1HCX - chains A and B; structure by X-ray diffraction, 2.60 A resolution.

[Chain A (and B)]
Name: Major autolysin
Organism: Streptococcus pneumoniae
Notes: EC 3.5.1.28; fragment: choline-binding domain; chain B of this document is another copy of the same molecule, construct and numbering; everything in this record applies to it too
UniProt: P06653 (ALYS_STRPN); residues 192-318 here = UniProt positions 192-318
Sequence (127 residues; row label = number of the first residue in the row):
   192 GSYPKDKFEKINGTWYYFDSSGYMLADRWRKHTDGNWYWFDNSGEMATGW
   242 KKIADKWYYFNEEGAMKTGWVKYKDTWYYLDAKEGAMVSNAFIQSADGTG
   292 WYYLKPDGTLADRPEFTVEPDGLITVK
Small-molecule neighbours:
  - choline ion (CHT), molecule 1: Phe-199, Trp-206, Tyr-229, Glu-254
  - choline ion (CHT), molecule 2: Trp-220, Trp-228, Tyr-249, Met-257, Lys-274, Glu-275
  - choline ion (CHT), molecule 3: Trp-261, Trp-268, Tyr-293, Leu-301
  - TPT (2,2':6',2''-TERPYRIDINE PLATINUM(II) Chloride): Trp-241, Trp-248, Tyr-264, Tyr-269, Met-278, Asp-298

[How chain A and chain B interact]
Contacting residue pairs (44; chain A residue first):
  Asn-281(A) / Trp-292(B)
  Phe-283(A) / Phe-283(B)  hydrophobic
  Phe-283(A) / Trp-292(B)  hydrophobic
  Gln-285(A) / Asn-281(B)
  Ser-286(A) / Leu-314(B)
  Thr-290(A) / Leu-314(B)
  Gly-291(A) / Leu-314(B)
  Gly-291(A) / Ile-315(B)
  Trp-292(A) / Asn-281(B)
  Trp-292(A) / Phe-283(B)
  Trp-292(A) / Gly-313(B)
  Trp-292(A) / Leu-314(B)
  Trp-292(A) / Ile-315(B)  hydrogen bond (backbone-backbone)
  Tyr-293(A) / Asp-312(B)  hydrogen bond
  Tyr-293(A) / Gly-313(B)
  Tyr-293(A) / Leu-314(B)
  Tyr-294(A) / Ile-315(B)  hydrophobic
  Leu-301(A) / Asp-312(B)
  Asp-303(A) / Val-309(B)
  Asp-303(A) / Gly-313(B)
  Arg-304(A) / Pro-311(B)  hydrogen bond (side chain-backbone)
  Pro-305(A) / Val-309(B)  hydrophobic
  Pro-305(A) / Ile-315(B)  hydrophobic
  Phe-307(A) / Phe-307(B)  hydrophobic
  Phe-307(A) / Val-309(B)  hydrophobic
  Phe-307(A) / Ile-315(B)  hydrophobic
  Val-309(A) / Asp-303(B)
  Val-309(A) / Pro-305(B)
  Val-309(A) / Phe-307(B)  hydrophobic
  Asp-312(A) / Tyr-293(B)  hydrogen bond
  Asp-312(A) / Asp-303(B)
  Gly-313(A) / Trp-292(B)
  Gly-313(A) / Tyr-293(B)
  Gly-313(A) / Ala-302(B)
  Gly-313(A) / Asp-303(B)
  Leu-314(A) / Ser-286(B)
  Leu-314(A) / Gly-291(B)
  Leu-314(A) / Trp-292(B)
  Leu-314(A) / Tyr-293(B)
  Ile-315(A) / Gly-291(B)
  Ile-315(A) / Trp-292(B)  hydrogen bond (backbone-backbone)
  Ile-315(A) / Tyr-294(B)  hydrophobic
  Ile-315(A) / Pro-305(B)  hydrophobic
  Ile-315(A) / Phe-307(B)  hydrophobic
Also at the interface, not in a pair above, chain A (25 interface residues in all): Ala-282, Ala-302, Glu-310, Pro-311, Thr-316, Val-317
Also at the interface, not in a pair above, chain B (25 interface residues in all): Ala-282, Gln-285, Thr-290, Leu-301, Arg-304, Glu-310, Thr-316, Val-317

[Overview]
Chain A and chain B each contribute 25 residues to their interface, with 5 hydrogen bonds. Polar contacts
include Tyr-293(A)/Asp-312(B), Arg-304(A)/Pro-311(B) and Trp-292(A)/Ile-315(B). Bound to chain A: compound TPT
and 3 copies of choline ion.
Both chains are Major autolysin (Streptococcus pneumoniae). Entry 1HCX (Choline binding domain of the major
autolysin (C-LytA) from Streptococcus pneumoniae) was determined by X-ray diffraction, deposited together with
1H8G.
